7R87 - chains C and D of the 4 polymer chains in the assembly; structure by electron microscopy, 3.40 A resolution.

[Chain C]
Molecule: 2C7 Fab heavy chain
Source organism: Mus musculus
Notes: antibody fragment or engineered binder
Sequence (245 residues; row label = number of the first residue in the row):
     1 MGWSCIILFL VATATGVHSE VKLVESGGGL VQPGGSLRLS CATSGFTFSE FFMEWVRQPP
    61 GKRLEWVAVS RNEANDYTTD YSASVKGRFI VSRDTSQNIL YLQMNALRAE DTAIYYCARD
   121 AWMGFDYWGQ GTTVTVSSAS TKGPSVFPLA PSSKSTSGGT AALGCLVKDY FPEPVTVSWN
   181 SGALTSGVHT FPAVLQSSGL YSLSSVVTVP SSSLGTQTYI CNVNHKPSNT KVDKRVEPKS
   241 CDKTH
Unresolved in the structure: 1-20, 135-245
Disulfides: Cys-41/Cys-117

[Chain D]
Molecule: 2C7 Fab light chain
Source organism: Mus musculus
Notes: antibody fragment or engineered binder
Sequence (234 residues; numbered 1 to 234; the number before each row is that of its first residue):
     1 MGWSCIILFL VATARTGVHS DIQMTQSPSS LSASLGERVS LTCRASQEIS GYLSWLQQKP
    61 DGTIQRLIYA AFSLDSGVPK RFSGSRSGSD YSLTISSLES EDLAHYYCLQ YASYPCTFGG
   121 GTKLEIKRTV AAPSVFIFPP SDEQLKSGTA SVVCLLNNFY PREAKVQWKV DNALQSGNSQ
   181 ESVTEQDSKD STYSLSSTLT LSKADYEKHK VYACEVTHQG LSSPVTKSFN RGEC
Unresolved in the structure: 1-21, 127-234
Disulfides: Cys-43/Cys-108

[Chain C / chain D interface]
Pairs across the interface - 31 pairs, chain C then chain D:
  Val-56(C) / Phe-118(D)  hydrophobic
  Gln-58(C) / Gln-58(D)  hydrogen bond
  Gln-58(C) / Tyr-107(D)
  Arg-63(C) / Met-24(D)  hydrogen bond (side chain-backbone)
  Arg-63(C) / Phe-118(D)  hydrogen bond (side chain-backbone)
  Arg-63(C) / Gly-119(D)  hydrogen bond (side chain-backbone)
  Arg-63(C) / Gly-120(D)
  Leu-64(C) / Leu-56(D)  hydrophobic
  Leu-64(C) / Phe-118(D)
  Trp-66(C) / Tyr-114(D)
  Trp-66(C) / Phe-118(D)
  Asp-80(C) / Tyr-114(D)  hydrogen bond
  Tyr-116(C) / Gln-58(D)  hydrogen bond
  Tyr-116(C) / Gly-62(D)
  Tyr-116(C) / Ile-64(D)
  Ala-121(C) / Tyr-111(D)
  Trp-122(C) / Tyr-111(D)
  Met-123(C) / Arg-66(D)  hydrogen bond (backbone-side chain)
  Gly-124(C) / Arg-66(D)
  Gly-124(C) / Tyr-111(D)
  Phe-125(C) / Leu-56(D)
  Phe-125(C) / Arg-66(D)
  Phe-125(C) / Leu-109(D)  hydrophobic
  Phe-125(C) / Phe-118(D)  hydrophobic
  Asp-126(C) / Arg-66(D)
  Tyr-127(C) / Ser-76(D)
  Trp-128(C) / Leu-56(D)
  Trp-128(C) / Ile-64(D)
  Gly-129(C) / Thr-63(D)
  Gln-130(C) / Gly-62(D)
  Gln-130(C) / Thr-63(D)
Other interface residues (no listed pair), chain C (19 interface residues in all): Glu-65, Tyr-81
Other interface residues (no listed pair), chain D (18 interface residues in all): Ser-54, Pro-115, Cys-116

[Overview]
19 residues of chain C and 18 residues of chain D are in contact, with 7 hydrogen bonds. Polar contacts
include Gln-58(C)/Gln-58(D), Arg-63(C)/Met-24(D) and Arg-63(C)/Phe-118(D).
Here chain C is 2C7 Fab heavy chain and chain D is 2C7 Fab light chain, both from Mus musculus. Entry 7R87
(The structure of human ABCG5-WT/ABCG8-I419E) was determined by electron microscopy together with 7R88, 7R89,
7R8A and 7R8B from the same study.
